Entry 6KHJ (electron microscopy, 3.00 A resolution); this record covers chains H and I of the 18 polymer chains in the assembly.

# Chain H
Protein: NAD(P)H-quinone oxidoreductase subunit H
Source organism: Thermosynechococcus elongatus BP-1
Notes: EC 7.1.1.-
UniProtKB: Q8DJD9 (NDHH_THEEB); residue numbers follow UniProt; this construct covers 1-394
Amino-acid sequence (394 residues; row label = number of the first residue in the row):
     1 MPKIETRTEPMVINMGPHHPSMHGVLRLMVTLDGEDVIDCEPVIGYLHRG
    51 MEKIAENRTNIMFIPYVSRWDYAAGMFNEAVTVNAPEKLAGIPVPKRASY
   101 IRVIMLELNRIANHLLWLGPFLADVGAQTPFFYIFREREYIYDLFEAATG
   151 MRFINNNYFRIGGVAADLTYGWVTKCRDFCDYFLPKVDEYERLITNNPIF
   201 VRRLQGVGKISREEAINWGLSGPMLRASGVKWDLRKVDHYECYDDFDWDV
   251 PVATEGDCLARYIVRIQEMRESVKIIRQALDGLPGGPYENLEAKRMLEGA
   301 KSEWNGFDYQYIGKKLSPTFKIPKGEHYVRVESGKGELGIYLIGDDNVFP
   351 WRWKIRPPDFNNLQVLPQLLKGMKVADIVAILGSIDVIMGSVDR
Unresolved in the structure: 1
Residues lining bound ligands: plastoquinone 9 (PL9; 2,3-dimethyl-5-(3,7,11,15,19,23,27,31,35-nonamethyl-2,6,10,14,18,22,26,30,34-hexatriacontanonaenyl-2,5-cyclohexadiene-1,4-dione-2,3-dimethyl-5-solanesyl-1,4-benzoquinone): Pro20, Ser21, Gln128, Phe131, Phe132
From the paper describing this entry:
  - contacts within the chain: His23-Asp124 (hydrogen bond)
  - conformationally variable residues (loop rearrangement): Met22
  - catalytic residues: Asp124 (citing earlier work)

# Chain I
Protein: NAD(P)H-quinone oxidoreductase subunit I
Source organism: Thermosynechococcus elongatus BP-1
Notes: EC 7.1.1.-
UniProtKB: Q8DL31 (NDHI_THEEB); numbering as in UniProt (aligned over 1-196)
Amino-acid sequence (196 residues; numbered 1 to 196; the number before each row is that of its first residue):
     1 MKFLNQITNYAKEAVQSAKYIGQGLSVTFDHMRRRPITVQYPYEKLIPSE
    51 RFRGRIHFEFDKCIACEVCVRVCPINLPVVDWVFNKELKKKELKHYSIDF
   101 GVCIFCANCVEYCPTNCLSVTEEYELATYDRHELNYDSVAMGRIPYKVTQ
   151 DPMVTPIREFAYLPAGVMSGHDLPAGAQRAGERPEAIANTAKSSEN
Unresolved in the structure: 1-2, 192-196
Bound ions: 4Fe-4S cluster Fe site 1: Cys63, Cys66, Cys69, Cys113; 4Fe-4S cluster Fe site 2: Cys73, Cys103, Cys106, Cys109
Residues lining bound ligands:
  - 4Fe-4S cluster (SF4), molecule 1: Ile56, Val72, Cys73, Pro74, Leu77, Pro78, Ile98, Cys103, Ile104, Phe105, Cys106, Ala107, Asn108, Cys109
  - 4Fe-4S cluster (SF4), molecule 2: Phe58, Cys63, Ile64, Ala65, Cys66, Glu67, Val68, Cys69, Tyr96, Tyr112, Cys113, Pro114, Thr115, Cys117, Leu118
Swiss-Prot annotation at these positions:
  - binding site ([4Fe-4S] cluster): Cys63, Cys66, Cys69, Cys73, Cys103, Cys106, Cys109, Cys113

# Interface between chain H and chain I
Residue-residue contacts - 73 pairs, chain H then chain I:
  Arg58(H) - Pro74(I)  hydrogen bond (side chain-backbone)
  Arg58(H) - Ile75(I)
  Ile61(H) - Asn108(I)  hydrogen bond (backbone-side chain)
  Ile61(H) - Tyr112(I)
  Met62(H) - Arg71(I)
  Met62(H) - Val72(I)
  Met62(H) - Cys73(I)
  Met62(H) - Pro74(I)
  Pro65(H) - Pro74(I)  hydrophobic
  Pro65(H) - Ile104(I)  hydrophobic
  Pro65(H) - Cys106(I)  hydrophobic
  Pro65(H) - Asn108(I)
  Tyr66(H) - Pro74(I)  hydrophobic
  Tyr66(H) - Ile75(I)
  Tyr133(H) - His31(I)  hydrogen bond
  Arg136(H) - Ile37(I)
  Tyr140(H) - Phe160(I)  hydrophobic
  Tyr140(H) - Met168(I)
  Asp143(H) - Glu159(I)
  Asp143(H) - Phe160(I)
  Asp143(H) - Ala161(I)
  Leu144(H) - Phe160(I)  hydrophobic
  Glu146(H) - Ser49(I)  hydrogen bond (backbone-side chain)
  Glu146(H) - Arg51(I)
  Glu146(H) - Phe52(I)
  Ala147(H) - Ser49(I)
  Ala147(H) - Arg51(I)
  Ala147(H) - Ala161(I)  hydrophobic
  Ala148(H) - Arg51(I)  hydrogen bond (backbone-side chain)
  Thr149(H) - Arg53(I)  hydrogen bond (backbone-side chain)
  Gly150(H) - Arg51(I)
  Gly150(H) - Phe52(I)
  Met151(H) - Phe52(I)
  Met151(H) - Arg53(I)
  Asn155(H) - Arg53(I)  hydrogen bond (backbone-side chain)
  Asn155(H) - Ile104(I)  hydrogen bond (side chain-backbone)
  Asn155(H) - Phe105(I)
  Asn156(H) - Arg53(I)
  Asn157(H) - Arg53(I)
  Asn157(H) - Cys106(I)  hydrogen bond (side chain-backbone)
  Asn157(H) - Asn108(I)  hydrogen bond
  Arg160(H) - Glu111(I)  salt bridge
  Arg160(H) - Tyr112(I)
  Asp167(H) - Arg51(I)  hydrogen bond (backbone-side chain)
  Thr169(H) - Glu50(I)
  Thr169(H) - Arg51(I)
  Thr169(H) - Arg179(I)  hydrogen bond
  Tyr170(H) - Arg179(I)
  Tyr170(H) - Pro184(I)
  Gly171(H) - Arg179(I)
  Gly171(H) - Ala180(I)
  Thr174(H) - Ala165(I)
  Lys175(H) - Phe160(I)
  Lys175(H) - Ala161(I)
  Lys175(H) - Leu163(I)
  Lys175(H) - Gly166(I)
  Lys175(H) - Val167(I)  hydrogen bond (side chain-backbone)
  Asp178(H) - Ala165(I)
  Asp178(H) - Gly166(I)
  Phe179(H) - Phe160(I)  hydrophobic
  Tyr182(H) - Met168(I)  hydrophobic
  Asn197(H) - Tyr20(I)  hydrogen bond
  Glu289(H) - Glu182(I)
  Glu289(H) - Pro184(I)
  Asn290(H) - Glu182(I)
  Glu292(H) - Pro184(I)
  Ala293(H) - Pro184(I)
  Ala293(H) - Ile187(I)  hydrophobic
  Met296(H) - Pro184(I)
  Leu297(H) - Ile187(I)
  Leu297(H) - Ala188(I)  hydrophobic
  Lys315(H) - Tyr112(I)
  Pro318(H) - Val72(I)  hydrophobic
Other interface residues (no listed pair), chain H (41 interface residues in all): Ala166, Leu168, Leu316
Other interface residues (no listed pair), chain I (38 interface residues in all): Pro48, Asn76, Tyr162, Ser169, Arg183

# Summary
Chain H and chain I form an interface of 41 and 38 residues respectively; the contacts include 14 hydrogen
bonds and 1 salt bridge. Among the polar pairs are Arg160(H)-Glu111(I), Arg58(H)-Pro74(I) and
Ile61(H)-Asn108(I). Ligands of chain H: plastoquinone 9. Bound to chain I: 4Fe-4S cluster. The paper reports
the catalytic residue Asp124(H); conformational variability at Met22(H).
Chain H is NAD(P)H-quinone oxidoreductase subunit H and chain I is NAD(P)H-quinone oxidoreductase subunit I,
both from Thermosynechococcus elongatus BP-1; the structure, Supercomplex for electron transfer, was
determined by electron microscopy.
